Entry 5C8E (X-ray diffraction, 3.89 A resolution); this record covers chains C and I of the 6 polymer chains in the assembly.

== Chain C ==
Protein: Light-dependent transcriptional regulator CarH
Source organism: Thermus thermophilus (strain HB27 / ATCC BAA-163 / DSM 7039)
Reference sequence: Q746J7 (Q746J7_THET2); residues 1-285 here = UniProt positions 1-285
Sequence (305 residues; each row starts with the number of its first residue; numbers below 1 keep their minus sign (Met-19 is residue -19)):
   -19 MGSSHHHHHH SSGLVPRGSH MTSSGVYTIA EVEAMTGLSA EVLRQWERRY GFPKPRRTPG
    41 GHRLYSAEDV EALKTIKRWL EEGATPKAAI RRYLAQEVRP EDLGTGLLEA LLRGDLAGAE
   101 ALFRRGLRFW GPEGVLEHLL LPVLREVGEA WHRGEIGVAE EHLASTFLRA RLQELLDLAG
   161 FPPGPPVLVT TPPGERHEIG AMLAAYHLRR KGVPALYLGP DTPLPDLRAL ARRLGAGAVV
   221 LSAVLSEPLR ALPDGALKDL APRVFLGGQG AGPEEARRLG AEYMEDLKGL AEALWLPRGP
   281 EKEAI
Unresolved in the structure: -19 to -1, 279-285
Differences from the reference sequence: initiating methionine (-19); expression tag (-18 to 0)
Ion coordination: cobalamin Co: His177 (together with 5'-deoxyadenosine)
Residues lining bound ligands:
  - 5'-deoxyadenosine (5AD): Gly128, Trp131, Val138, Glu141, His142, His177
  - cobalamin (B12): Leu121, Leu124, Arg125, Val127, Gly128, Glu129, Trp131, His132, Glu141, His142, Ser145, Arg149, Gly174, Glu175, Arg176, His177, Glu178, Ile179, Gly180, Leu183, Ala184, Val220, Leu221, Ser222, Val224, Leu225, Gly247, Gly248, Gln249, Met264, Glu265, Asp266, Leu267, Leu270
What the authors report for this chain:
  - binding site for 26-mer DNA segment containing the CarH operator sequence (antisense strand): Trp26, Arg29, Tyr30, Lys67
  - binding site for 26-mer DNA segment containing the CarH operator sequence (antisense strand) (chain I): Gln25, His42
  - mutagenesis - R29A, R43A: abolished binding to DNA
  - mutagenesis - Q25A, W131F: unchanged binding to DNA
  - mutagenesis - Y30A, H42A, W131A, E141A, H142A, R176D/D201R, R176E/D201R, D201R: decreased binding to DNA
  - binding site for 26-mer DNA segment containing the CarH operator sequence (sense strand): Gln25, Arg28, Arg29, Arg37, His42, Arg43
  - mutagenesis - H142A, D201R: decreased binding to AdoCbl
  - mutagenesis - H132A: decreased binding to Cbl
  - mutagenesis - H132A: decreased binding to cobalamin

== Chain I ==
Molecule: 26-mer DNA segment containing the CarH operator sequence (antisense strand)
Sequence (26 nucleotides; row label = number of the first residue in the row):
     1 ATAGGTTTTG TCAAGCTTTT GTACAT

== Chain C / chain I interface ==
Contacting residue pairs (16; chain C residue first):
  Ser19(C) - DT11(I)  phosphate contact
  Val22(C) - DT11(I)  phosphate contact
  Gln25(C) - DT11(I)  hydrogen bond to the base
  Trp26(C) - DG10(I)  hydrogen bond to the phosphate
  Arg29(C) - DT9(I)  base contact
  Arg29(C) - DG10(I)  hydrogen bond to the base
  Tyr30(C) - DT9(I)  hydrogen bond to the phosphate
  Gly40(C) - DT18(I)  sugar contact
  Gly40(C) - DT19(I)  phosphate contact
  His42(C) - DT18(I)  sugar contact
  His42(C) - DT19(I)  sugar contact
  Thr65(C) - DT9(I)  phosphate contact
  Pro66(C) - DT9(I)  phosphate contact
  Pro66(C) - DG10(I)  phosphate contact
  Lys67(C) - DT8(I)  salt bridge to the phosphate
  Lys67(C) - DT9(I)  hydrogen bond to the phosphate
Other interface residues (no listed pair), chain C (13 interface residues in all): Glu21, Thr38
Other interface residues (no listed pair), chain I (7 interface residues in all): DC12

== Summary ==
Chain C and chain I form an interface of 13 and 7 residues respectively; the contacts include 5 hydrogen bonds
and 1 salt bridge. Polar pairs include Gln25(C)-DT11(I), Arg29(C)-DG10(I) and Trp26(C)-DG10(I). The paper
reports a binding site for 26-mer DNA segment containing the CarH operator sequence (sense strand) at
Gln25(C), Arg28(C) and Arg29(C) among others; Y30A, H42A and W131A of chain C, among others, reduce binding to
DNA; 13 substitutions were tested in all.
Here chain C is Light-dependent transcriptional regulator CarH (Thermus thermophilus (strain HB27 / ATCC
BAA-163 / DSM 7039)) and chain I is a 26-mer DNA segment containing the CarH operator sequence (antisense
strand). Entry 5C8E (Crystal structure of Thermus thermophilus CarH bound to adenosylcobalamin and a 26-bp DNA
segment) was determined by X-ray diffraction, deposited together with 5C8A, 5C8D and 5C8F.
